PDB entry 4QZ5 | X-ray diffraction, 2.80 A resolution | chains V and W of the 28 polymer chains in the assembly

== Chain V ==
Molecule: Proteasome subunit beta type-2
Organism: Saccharomyces cerevisiae
Notes: EC 3.4.25.1
UniProtKB: P25043 (PSB2_YEAST); residues 1-232 here correspond to UniProt positions 30-261 (UniProt number = residue number + 29)
Sequence (232 residues; each row starts with the number of its first residue):
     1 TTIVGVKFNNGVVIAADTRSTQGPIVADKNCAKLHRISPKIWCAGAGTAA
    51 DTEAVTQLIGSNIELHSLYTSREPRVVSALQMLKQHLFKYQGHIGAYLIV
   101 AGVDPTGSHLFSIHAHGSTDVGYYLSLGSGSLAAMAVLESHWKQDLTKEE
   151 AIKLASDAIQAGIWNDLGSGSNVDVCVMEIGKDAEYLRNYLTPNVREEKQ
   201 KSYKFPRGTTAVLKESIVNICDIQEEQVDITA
Unresolved in the structure: 223-232
Swiss-Prot annotation at these positions:
  - active site: Thr1 (Nucleophile)
Covalently attached groups: compound 04C linked to Thr1
Metal / ion sites: Mg2+: Ile163, Asp166 (shared with 1 residue of chain L)
Small-molecule neighbours:
  - 04C (1,2,4-trideoxy-4-methyl-2-{[N-(morpholin-4-ylacetyl)-L-alanyl-O-methyl-L-tyrosyl]amino}-1-phenyl-D-xylitol), molecule 1: Arg19, Ser20, Thr21, Gln22, Cys31, Lys33, Gly45, Ala46, Gly47, Thr48, Ala49, Thr52, Ser129, Gly168
  - 04C, molecule 2: His114, His116, Ser118

== Chain W ==
Molecule: Proteasome subunit beta type-3
Organism: Saccharomyces cerevisiae
Notes: EC 3.4.25.1
UniProtKB: P25451 (PSB3_YEAST); residues 0-204 here correspond to UniProt positions 1-205 (UniProt number = residue number + 1)
Sequence (205 residues; each row starts with the number of its first residue; numbering starts at 0):
     0 MSDPSSINGGIVVAMTGKDCVAIACDLRLGSQSLGVSNKFEKIFHYGHVF
    50 LGITGLATDVTTLNEMFRYKTNLYKLKEERAIEPETFTQLVSSSLYERRF
   100 GPYFVGPVVAGINSKSGKPFIAGFDLIGCIDEAKDFIVSGTASDQLFGMC
   150 ESLYEPNLEPEDLFETISQALLNAADRDALSGWGAVVYIIKKDEVVKRYL
   200 KMRQD
Unresolved in the structure: 0
Swiss-Prot annotation at these positions:
  - modified residue: Ser30 (Phosphoserine)
  - cross-link: Lys69 (Glycyl lysine isopeptide (Lys-Gly) (interchain with G-Cter in ubiquitin))
Metal / ion sites: Mg2+: Asp204 (shared with 3 residues of chain K)
Small-molecule neighbours: 04C (1,2,4-trideoxy-4-methyl-2-{[N-(morpholin-4-ylacetyl)-L-alanyl-O-methyl-L-tyrosyl]amino}-1-phenyl-D-xylitol): Asp124, Leu125, Cys128

== Interface between chain V and chain W ==
Contacting residue pairs - 53 pairs, chain V then chain W:
  Gln22(V) with Phe146(W)
  Ile25(V) with Asp143(W); Phe146(W), hydrophobic
  Ala27(V) with Asp130(W)
  Asp28(V) with Asp130(W); Glu131(W)
  Lys29(V) with Glu150(W), salt bridge
  Ala49(V) with Cys128(W), hydrophobic
  Ala50(V) with Tyr95(W); Ile126(W), hydrophobic; Cys128(W)
  Asp51(V) with Tyr95(W), hydrogen bond; Arg98(W), salt bridge
  Ala54(V) with Tyr95(W)
  Tyr90(V) with Phe99(W), hydrophobic
  His93(V) with Arg98(W), hydrogen bond (backbone-side chain); Phe99(W)
  Arg196(V) with Glu150(W), salt bridge
  Lys199(V) with Glu150(W); Ser151(W); Tyr153(W), hydrogen bond (side chain-backbone)
  Ser202(V) with Glu154(W), hydrogen bond
  Tyr203(V) with Ser151(W); Glu154(W)
  Lys204(V) with Glu154(W); Asp161(W)
  Phe205(V) with Gln168(W)
  Arg207(V) with Glu160(W); Asp161(W), salt bridge
  Gly208(V) with Glu164(W), hydrogen bond (backbone-side chain)
  Thr209(V) with Glu164(W)
  Thr210(V) with Glu164(W), hydrogen bond; Ser167(W); Gln168(W), hydrogen bond
  Ala211(V) with Leu199(W); Lys200(W), hydrogen bond (backbone-backbone)
  Val212(V) with Phe163(W), hydrophobic; Tyr198(W)
  Leu213(V) with Tyr198(W), hydrogen bond (backbone-backbone); Leu199(W); Lys200(W)
  Lys214(V) with Arg197(W); Tyr198(W), hydrogen bond (backbone-backbone)
  Glu215(V) with Lys196(W); Arg197(W), salt bridge
  Ser216(V) with Val195(W); Lys196(W), hydrogen bond (backbone-backbone)
  Ile217(V) with Val194(W)
  Val218(V) with Val194(W), hydrogen bond (backbone-backbone); Lys196(W)
  Ile220(V) with Gly46(W); Val194(W), hydrophobic
  Asp222(V) with Lys74(W), salt bridge
Other interface residues (no listed pair), chain V (35 interface residues in all): Val26, Ile94, Pro206, Asn219
Other interface residues (no listed pair), chain W (39 interface residues in all): His44, His47, Phe49, Asp124, Gly127, Leu152, Glu158, Leu171, Tyr187, Asp192, Glu193

== Overview ==
The interface between chain V and chain W involves 35 residues on one side and 39 on the other, with 12
hydrogen bonds and 6 salt bridges. Among the polar pairs are Lys29(V)-Glu150(W), Asp51(V)-Arg98(W) and
Arg196(V)-Glu150(W). Chain V binds compound 04C.
Here chain V is Proteasome subunit beta type-2 and chain W is Proteasome subunit beta type-3, both from
Saccharomyces cerevisiae. Entry 4QZ5 (yCP beta5-A49T-mutant in complex with ONX 0914) was determined by X-ray
diffraction together with 4QUX, 4QUY, 4QV0, 4QV1, 4QV3, 4QV4 and 42 further entries from the same study.
